Entry 7YOY (electron microscopy, 3.64 A resolution); this record covers chains C and E of the 5 polymer chains in the assembly.

== Chain C ==
Protein: Soluble gp42
Organism: Human gammaherpesvirus 4
UniProt: P0C6Z5 (GP42_EBVG); residue numbers follow UniProt; this construct covers 88-223
Chain sequence (136 residues; numbered 88 to 223; the number before each row is that of its first residue):
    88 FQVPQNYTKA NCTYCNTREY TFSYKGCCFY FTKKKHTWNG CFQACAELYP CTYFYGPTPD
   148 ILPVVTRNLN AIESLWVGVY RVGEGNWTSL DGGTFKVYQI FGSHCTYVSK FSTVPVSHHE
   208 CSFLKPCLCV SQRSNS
Cystine bridges: Cys99-Cys138, Cys102-Cys115, Cys128-Cys214, Cys132-Cys216, Cys192-Cys208

== Chain E ==
Protein: 5E3 heavy chain
Organism: Oryctolagus cuniculus
Chain sequence (121 residues; row label = number of the first residue in the row):
     1 QPVEESGGRL VTPGTPLTLT CTVSGFSLST YAMSWVRQAP GKGLEWIGTI SASDTTYFAN
    61 WTKGRFTISK ASTTVDLKIT SPTTEDTATF FCARFSAYES NRDYFDTFDP WGPGTLVTVS
   121 S
Cystine bridges: Cys21-Cys92

== Interface between chain C and chain E ==
Pairs across the interface (19; chain C residue first):
  Thr104(C) - Arg102(E)  hydrogen bond (backbone-side chain)
  Arg105(C) - Arg102(E)  hydrogen bond (backbone-side chain)
  Tyr107(C) - Arg102(E)  hydrogen bond (backbone-side chain)
  Tyr107(C) - Asp103(E)  hydrogen bond
  Thr108(C) - Arg102(E)
  Phe109(C) - Arg102(E)
  Phe109(C) - Tyr104(E)  hydrophobic
  Ser110(C) - Arg102(E)
  Ser110(C) - Asp103(E)  hydrogen bond
  Ser110(C) - Tyr104(E)  hydrogen bond (backbone-backbone)
  Tyr111(C) - Ala97(E)  hydrophobic
  Tyr111(C) - Tyr104(E)  hydrophobic
  Tyr111(C) - Asp106(E)  hydrogen bond
  Pro146(C) - Ala52(E)
  Asp147(C) - Ala52(E)
  Pro150(C) - Thr30(E)
  Val151(C) - Tyr104(E)  hydrophobic
  Arg154(C) - Ala97(E)  hydrogen bond (side chain-backbone)
  Asn155(C) - Tyr104(E)  hydrogen bond
Interface residues without a listed pair, chain C (14 interface residues in all): Glu106
The authors on this interface:
  - epitope / paratope residues, chain C: Thr104(C), Arg105(C), Asp147(C)
  - epitope / paratope residues, chain E: Ala97(E), Arg102(E), Asp103(E), Tyr104(E), Asp106(E)

== Summary ==
14 residues of chain C face 7 of chain E across their interface; the contacts include 9 hydrogen bonds. Polar
pairs include Thr104(C)-Arg102(E), Arg105(C)-Arg102(E) and Tyr107(C)-Arg102(E). The paper reports
epitope/paratope residues Thr104(C), Arg105(C) and Ala97(E) among others.
Chain C is Soluble gp42 (Human gammaherpesvirus 4) and chain E is 5E3 heavy chain (Oryctolagus cuniculus); the
structure, Cryo-EM structure of EBV gHgL-gp42 in complex with mAbs 3E8 and 5E3 (localized refinement), was
determined by electron microscopy together with 7YP1 from the same study.
